7VPJ - chain A; structure by electron microscopy, 3.54 A resolution.

# Chain A
Name: Polyamine-transporting ATPase 13A2
Source organism: Homo sapiens
Notes: EC 7.6.2.-
UniProt: Q9NQ11 (AT132_HUMAN); numbering as in UniProt (aligned over 1-1180)
Chain sequence (1184 residues; numbered -3 to 1180; the number before each row is that of its first residue; numbers below 1 keep their minus sign (Gly-3 is residue -3)):
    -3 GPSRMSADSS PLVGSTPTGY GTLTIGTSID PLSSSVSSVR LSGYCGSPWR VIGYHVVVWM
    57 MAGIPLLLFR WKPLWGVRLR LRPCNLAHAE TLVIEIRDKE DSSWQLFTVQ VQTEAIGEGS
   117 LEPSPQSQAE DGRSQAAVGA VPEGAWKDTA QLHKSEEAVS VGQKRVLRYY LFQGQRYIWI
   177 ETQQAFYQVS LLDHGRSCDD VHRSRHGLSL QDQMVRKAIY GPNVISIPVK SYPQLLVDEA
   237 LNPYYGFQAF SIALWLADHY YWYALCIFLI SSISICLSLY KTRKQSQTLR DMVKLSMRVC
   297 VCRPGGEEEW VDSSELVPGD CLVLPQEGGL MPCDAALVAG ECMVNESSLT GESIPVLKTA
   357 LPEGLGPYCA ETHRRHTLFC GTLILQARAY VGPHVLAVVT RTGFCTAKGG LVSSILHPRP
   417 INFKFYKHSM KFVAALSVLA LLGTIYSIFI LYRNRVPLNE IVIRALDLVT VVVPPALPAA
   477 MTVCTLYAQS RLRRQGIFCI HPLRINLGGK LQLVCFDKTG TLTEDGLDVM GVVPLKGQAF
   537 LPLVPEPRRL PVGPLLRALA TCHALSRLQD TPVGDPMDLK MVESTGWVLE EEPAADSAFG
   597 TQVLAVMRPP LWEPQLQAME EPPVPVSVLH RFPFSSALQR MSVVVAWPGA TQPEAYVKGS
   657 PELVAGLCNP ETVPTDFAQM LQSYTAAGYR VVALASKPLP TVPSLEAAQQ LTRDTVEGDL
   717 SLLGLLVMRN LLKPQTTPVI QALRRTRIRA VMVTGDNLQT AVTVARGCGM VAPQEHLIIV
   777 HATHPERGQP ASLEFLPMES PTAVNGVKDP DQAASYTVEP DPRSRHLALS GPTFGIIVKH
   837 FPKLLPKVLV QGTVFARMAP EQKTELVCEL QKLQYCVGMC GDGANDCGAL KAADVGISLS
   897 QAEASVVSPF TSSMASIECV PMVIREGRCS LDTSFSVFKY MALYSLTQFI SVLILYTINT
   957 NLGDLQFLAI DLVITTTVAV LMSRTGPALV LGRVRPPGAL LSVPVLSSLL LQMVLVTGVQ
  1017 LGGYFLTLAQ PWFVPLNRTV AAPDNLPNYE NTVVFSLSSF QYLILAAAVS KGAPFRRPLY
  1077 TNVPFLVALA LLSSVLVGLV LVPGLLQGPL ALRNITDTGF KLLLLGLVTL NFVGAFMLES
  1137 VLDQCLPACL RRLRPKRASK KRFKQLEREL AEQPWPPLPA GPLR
Unresolved in the structure: -3 to 179, 590-595, 611-617, 798-819, 1174-1180
Covalent attachments: N-acetylglucosamine (NAG) linked to Asn1033
Construct notes: expression tag (-3 to 0)
Residues lining bound ligands:
  - ADP (adenosine-5'-diphosphate): Thr515, Asp571, Met573, Phe630, Ser632, Gln635, Arg636, Met637, Lys654, Gly655, Ser656, Arg686, Val687, Val688, Gly751, Asp752, Arg853, Asn881
  - tetrafluoroaluminate (ALF): Asp513, Lys514, Thr515, Val749, Thr750, Gly751, Lys859, Asn881, Asp882
  - Mg2+ (MG): Asp513, Thr515, Asp878, Gly879, Asn881, Asp882
Swiss-Prot annotation at these positions:
  - active site: Asp513 (4-aspartylphosphate intermediate)
  - binding site (Mg(2+)): Asp878, Asp882
  - modified residue: Ser151 (Phosphoserine)
  - glycosylation (N-linked (GlcNAc...) asparagine): Asn1033, Asn1110
Reported in the primary citation:
  - binding site for ADP: Phe630
  - binding site for tetrafluoroaluminate: Asp513, Thr515, Asn881

# Overview
Bound to chain A: Mg2+, ADP and tetrafluoroaluminate. Covalently linked N-acetylglucosamine: at Asn1033.
UniProt lists active-site residue Asp513 and Mg2+-binding residues Asp878 and Asp882. From the paper: a
binding site for tetrafluoroaluminate at Asp513, Thr515 and Asn881; a binding site for ADP at Phe630.
Chain A is Polyamine-transporting ATPase 13A2 (Homo sapiens); the structure, Cryo-EM structure of the human
ATP13A2 (E1P-ADP state), was determined by electron microscopy, deposited together with 7VPI, 7VPK and 7VPL.
